PDB entry 6MTN | X-ray diffraction, 2.50 A resolution | chains G and L of the 6 polymer chains in the assembly

Chain G:
Protein: Envelope glycoprotein gp160
Organism: Human immunodeficiency virus 1
Notes: fragment: gp120
UniProtKB: Q2N0S6 (Q2N0S6_9HIV1); the construct lacks a stretch of the UniProt sequence and is renumbered around it, so the offset changes along the chain: 31-141 = UniProt 30-140; 150-185 = UniProt 141-176; 188-309 = UniProt 187-308; 312-321 = UniProt 309-318; 2 more segments
Amino-acid sequence (481 residues; each row starts with the number of its first residue; note: 13 numbers in that range are skipped by the numbering (no residue carries them; nothing is unmodelled there); a row labelled like 185A-185J holds insertion residues (185A, then the next letters in order)):
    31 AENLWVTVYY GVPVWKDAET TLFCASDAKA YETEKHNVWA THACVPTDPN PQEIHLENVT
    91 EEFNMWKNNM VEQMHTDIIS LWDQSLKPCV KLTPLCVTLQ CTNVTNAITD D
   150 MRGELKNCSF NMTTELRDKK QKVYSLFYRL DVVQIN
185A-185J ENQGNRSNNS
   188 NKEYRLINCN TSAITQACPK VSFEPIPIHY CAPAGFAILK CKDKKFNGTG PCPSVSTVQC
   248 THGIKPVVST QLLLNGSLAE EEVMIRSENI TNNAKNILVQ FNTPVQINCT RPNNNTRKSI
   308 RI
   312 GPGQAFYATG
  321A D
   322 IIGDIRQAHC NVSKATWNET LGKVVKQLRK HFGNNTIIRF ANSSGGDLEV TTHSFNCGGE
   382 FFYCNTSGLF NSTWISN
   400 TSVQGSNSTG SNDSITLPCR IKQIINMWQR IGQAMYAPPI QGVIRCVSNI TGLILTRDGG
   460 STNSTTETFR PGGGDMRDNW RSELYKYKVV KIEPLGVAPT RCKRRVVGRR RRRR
Unresolved in the structure: 31, 61-64, 185A-185J, 400-411, 459-464, 505-513
Cystine bridges: Cys54-Cys74, Cys119-Cys205, Cys126-Cys196, Cys131-Cys157, Cys218-Cys247, Cys228-Cys239, Cys296-Cys331, Cys378-Cys445, Cys385-Cys418
Glycans and other covalent adducts: glycan linked to Asn88, Asn332; N-acetylglucosamine (NAG) linked to Asn133, Asn156, Asn160, Asn197, Asn234, Asn262, Asn276, Asn295, Asn301, Asn355, Asn363, Asn386, Asn392, Asn448
Differences from the reference sequence: engineered mutation Ala137 (Asn136 in Q2N0S6); conflict Asn332 (Thr330 in Q2N0S6), Cys501 (Ala498 in Q2N0S6); expression tag (509-513)
Small-molecule neighbours: JYJ ({4-[1-(3-chlorophenyl)cyclopropane-1-carbonyl]piperazin-1-yl}(thiophen-3-yl)methanone): Ile109, Trp112, Asp113, Leu116, Val255, Ser375, Phe376, Asn377, Phe382, Tyr384, Ile424, Asn425, Met426, Trp427, Gln428, Gln432, Ala433, Met434, Met475
From the paper describing this entry:
  - binding site for JYJ: Trp112, Val255, Trp427, Met475

Chain L:
Protein: 3H109L Fab light chain
Organism: Homo sapiens
Notes: engineered mutation(s): E184M, S188M; antibody fragment or engineered binder
Amino-acid sequence (217 residues; each row starts with the number of its first residue; a row labelled like 67A-67C holds insertion residues (67A, then the next letters in order)):
     3 SVTSYVRPLS VALGETASIS CGRQALGSRA VQWYQHRPGQ APILLIYNNQ DRPSGIPERF
    63 SGTPD
67A-67C INF
    68 GTRATLTISG VEAGDEADYY CHMWDSRS
95A-95C GFS
    96 WSFGGATRLT VLGQPKAAPS VTLFPPSSEE LQANKATLVC LISDFYPGAV TVAWKADSSP
   156 VKAGVETTTP SKQSNNKYAA SSYLSLTPMQ WKMHKSYSCQ VTHEGSTVEK TVAPTECS
Unresolved in the structure: 3-5, 211-213
Cystine bridges: Cys23-Cys88, Cys135-Cys194

Chain G / chain L interface:
Pairs across the interface - 15 pairs, chain G then chain L:
  Thr135(G) - Arg94(L)  hydrogen bond
  Asn136(G) - Arg94(L)
  Ala137(G) - Ser95(L)
  Ala137(G) - Gly95A(L)
  Asp321A(G) - Arg94(L)  salt bridge
  Ile322(G) - Arg94(L)  hydrogen bond (backbone-side chain)
  Ile323(G) - Phe67C(L)  hydrophobic
  Gly324(G) - Leu28(L)
  Gly324(G) - Gly29(L)
  Gly324(G) - Phe67C(L)
  Gly324(G) - Arg94(L)  hydrogen bond (backbone-side chain)
  Asp325(G) - Gly29(L)
  Asp325(G) - Ser30(L)  hydrogen bond (side chain-backbone)
  Asp325(G) - Ser93(L)
  Ile326(G) - Arg94(L)
Also at the interface, not in a pair above, chain G (10 interface residues in all): Val134

Overview:
10 residues of chain G face 8 of chain L across their interface; the contacts include 4 hydrogen bonds and 1
salt bridge. Polar pairs include Asp321A(G)-Arg94(L), Thr135(G)-Arg94(L) and Ile322(G)-Arg94(L). Bound to
chain G: compound JYJ. From the paper: a binding site for JYJ at Trp112(G), Val255(G) and Trp427(G) among
others.
Chain G is Envelope glycoprotein gp160 (Human immunodeficiency virus 1) and chain L is 3H109L Fab light chain
(Homo sapiens); the structure, Crystal Structure of HIV-1 BG505 SOSIP.664 Prefusion Env Trimer Bound to Small
Molecule HIV-1 Entry Inhibitor ..., was determined by X-ray diffraction together with 6MTJ, 6MU6, 6MU7, 6MU8,
6MUF and 6MUG from the same study.
